Entry 2UUI (X-ray diffraction, 2.00 A resolution); this record covers chain A.

== Chain A ==
Name: Leukotriene C4 synthase
Source organism: Homo sapiens
Notes: EC 4.4.1.20
UniProt: Q16873 (LTC4S_HUMAN); residues 2-150 here = UniProt positions 2-150
Chain sequence (156 residues; each row starts with the number of its first residue; numbers below 1 keep their minus sign (Met-5 is residue -5)):
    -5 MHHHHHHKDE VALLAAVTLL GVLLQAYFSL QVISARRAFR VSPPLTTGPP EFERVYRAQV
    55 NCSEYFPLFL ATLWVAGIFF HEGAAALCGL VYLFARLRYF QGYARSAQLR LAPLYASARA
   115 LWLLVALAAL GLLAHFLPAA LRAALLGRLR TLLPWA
Metal / ion sites: Ni2+ site 1: His-4, His-2; Ni2+ site 2: His-1, His1

== Overview ==
His-4 and His-2 coordinate Ni2+ site 1. His-1 and His1 form the Ni2+ site 2.
Chain A is Leukotriene C4 synthase (Homo sapiens); the structure, Crystal structure of Human Leukotriene C4
Synthase, was determined by X-ray diffraction together with 2UUH from the same study.
